Entry 9MW9 (electron microscopy, 3.00 A resolution); this record covers chains I and S of the 33 polymer chains in the assembly.

# Chain I (and S)
Molecule: Cat1 (CRISPR-associated TIR 1)
Notes: chain S of this document is another copy of the same molecule, construct and numbering; everything in this record applies to it too
Chain sequence (263 residues; each row starts with the number of its first residue):
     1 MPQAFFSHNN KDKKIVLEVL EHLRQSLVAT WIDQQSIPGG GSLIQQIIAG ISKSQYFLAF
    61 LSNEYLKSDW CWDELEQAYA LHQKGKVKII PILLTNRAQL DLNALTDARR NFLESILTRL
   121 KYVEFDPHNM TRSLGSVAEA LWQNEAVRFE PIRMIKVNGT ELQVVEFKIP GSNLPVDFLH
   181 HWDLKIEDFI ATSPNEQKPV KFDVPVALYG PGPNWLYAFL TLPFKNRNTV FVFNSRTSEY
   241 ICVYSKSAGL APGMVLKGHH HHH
Not modelled in the structure: 1, 34-41, 259-263
From the paper describing this entry:
  - self-association interface (contacts with another copy of this molecule); pairs are residue here / residue on that copy: A104-G159 (backbone contact)
  - binding site for the 4-nt RNA strand: W215, S235
  - binding site for the 4-nt RNA strand: K225, R227
  - catalytic residues: Y122
  - mutagenesis - D33A: decreased catalytic activity on NAD+
  - mutagenesis - Y122A: abolished catalytic activity on NAD+

# Interface between chain I and chain S
Pairs across the interface (11):
  N103(I) - V157(S)
  N103(I) - N158(S)  hydrogen bond (backbone-backbone)
  N103(I) - K257(S)  hydrogen bond
  N103(I) - G258(S)
  A104(I) - K156(S)
  A104(I) - V157(S)
  A104(I) - N158(S)  hydrogen bond (backbone-backbone)
  A104(I) - G159(S)  hydrogen bond (backbone-backbone)
  L105(I) - N158(S)
  D107(I) - N158(S)
  R110(I) - N158(S)  hydrogen bond
Other interface residues (no listed pair), chain I (7 interface residues in all): K67, T106

# Summary
Chain I and chain S form an interface of 7 and 6 residues respectively, with 5 hydrogen bonds. Polar contacts
include N103(I)-K257(S), R110(I)-N158(S) and N103(I)-N158(S). From the paper: the catalytic residue Y122(I);
D33A of chain I reduces catalytic activity on NAD+.
Chain I and chain S are both Cat1 (CRISPR-associated TIR 1); the structure, Cryo-EM structure of
CRISPR-associated cA4 bound Cat1 Trigonal filament assembly, was determined by electron microscopy together
with 9MUD, 9MUE and 9MUO from the same study.
